7U0J - chains H and J of the 12 polymer chains in the assembly; structure by electron microscopy, 2.70 A resolution.

[Chain H]
Molecule: Histone H2B type 2-E
From: Homo sapiens
Reference sequence: Q16778 (H2B2E_HUMAN); numbering as in UniProt (aligned over 1-126)
Chain sequence (126 residues; each row starts with the number of its first residue):
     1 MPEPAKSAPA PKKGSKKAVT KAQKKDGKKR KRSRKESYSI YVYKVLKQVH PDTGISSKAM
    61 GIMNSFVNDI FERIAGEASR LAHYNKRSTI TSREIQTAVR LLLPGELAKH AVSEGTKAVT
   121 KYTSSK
Not modelled in the structure: 1-31
Swiss-Prot annotation at these positions:
  - modified residue: Pro2 (N-acetylproline), Glu3 (ADP-ribosyl glutamic acid), Lys6 (N6-(2-hydroxyisobutyryl)lysine), Ser7 (ADP-ribosylserine), Lys12 (N6-(beta-hydroxybutyryl)lysine), Lys13 (N6-(2-hydroxyisobutyryl)lysine), Ser15 (Phosphoserine), Lys16 (N6-acetyllysine), Lys17 (N6-(beta-hydroxybutyryl)lysine), Lys21 (N6-(2-hydroxyisobutyryl)lysine), Lys24 (N6-(2-hydroxyisobutyryl)lysine), Lys25 (N6-(2-hydroxyisobutyryl)lysine), Lys35 (N6-(2-hydroxyisobutyryl)lysine), Glu36 (PolyADP-ribosyl glutamic acid), Ser37 (Phosphoserine), Lys44 (N6-(2-hydroxyisobutyryl)lysine), Lys47 (N6-(2-hydroxyisobutyryl)lysine), Lys58 (N6,N6-dimethyllysine), Arg80 (Dimethylated arginine), Lys86 (N6,N6,N6-trimethyllysine) and 6 more in UniProt
  - glycosylation: Ser113 (O-linked (GlcNAc) serine)
  - cross-link (Glycyl lysine isopeptide (Lys-Gly)): Lys6 (interchain with G-Cter in SUMO2), Lys21 (interchain with G-Cter in SUMO2), Lys35 (interchain with G-Cter in ubiquitin), Lys121 (interchain with G-Cter in ubiquitin)

[Chain J]
Molecule: 162-nt DNA strand
Sequence (162 nucleotides; row label = number of the first residue in the row):
     1 TGTCTTTATT CACAAGCTTG CACAATCCCT GCTGGACAAT TCTGAGTGAT GGCAGCTCCC
    61 ACCTTTCCTT CTTCCTTCAC TTAGACTACA TTTATTCAGC ATCTGTATTG TTGGAGTAAG
   121 TTCCATGTTA ATACTCACCA CTGAGGATAT GTTAATACCA CT
Not modelled in the structure: 1-3, 153-162

[Chain H / chain J interface]
Pairs across the interface - 15 pairs, chain H then chain J:
  Ser33(H) with DT109(J), phosphate contact
  Arg34(H) with DG31(J), base contact; DC32(J), sugar contact
  Tyr43(H) with DT26(J), hydrogen bond to the phosphate; DC27(J), phosphate contact
  Gly54(H) with DT26(J), phosphate contact
  Ile55(H) with DA25(J), sugar contact; DT26(J), hydrogen bond to the phosphate
  Ser56(H) with DA25(J), phosphate contact
  Ser57(H) with DA25(J), hydrogen bond to the phosphate
  Lys58(H) with DA25(J), salt bridge to the phosphate
  Arg87(H) with DA45(J), phosphate contact
  Ser88(H) with DG44(J), sugar contact; DA45(J), hydrogen bond to the phosphate
  Thr89(H) with DA45(J), hydrogen bond to the phosphate
Other interface residues (no listed pair), chain H (13 interface residues in all): Arg32, Lys86
Other interface residues (no listed pair), chain J (10 interface residues in all): DT33, DG46

[Summary]
Chain H and chain J form an interface of 13 and 10 residues respectively; the contacts include 5 hydrogen
bonds and 1 salt bridge. Polar pairs include Tyr43(H)-DT26(J), Ile55(H)-DT26(J) and Ser57(H)-DA25(J).
Here chain H is Histone H2B type 2-E (Homo sapiens) and chain J is a 162-nt DNA strand. Entry 7U0J (Structure
of 162bp LIN28b nucleosome) was determined by electron microscopy (same publication as 7U0G, 7U0I, 8DK5, 8SPS
and 8SPU).
